Entry 7NA8 (electron microscopy, 2.70 A resolution); this record covers chains A and N of the 5 polymer chains in the assembly.

== Chain A ==
Molecule: Guanine nucleotide-binding protein G(i) subunit alpha-1
Organism: Homo sapiens
UniProtKB: P63096 (GNAI1_HUMAN); residue numbers follow UniProt; this construct covers 1-354
Sequence (354 residues; row label = number of the first residue in the row):
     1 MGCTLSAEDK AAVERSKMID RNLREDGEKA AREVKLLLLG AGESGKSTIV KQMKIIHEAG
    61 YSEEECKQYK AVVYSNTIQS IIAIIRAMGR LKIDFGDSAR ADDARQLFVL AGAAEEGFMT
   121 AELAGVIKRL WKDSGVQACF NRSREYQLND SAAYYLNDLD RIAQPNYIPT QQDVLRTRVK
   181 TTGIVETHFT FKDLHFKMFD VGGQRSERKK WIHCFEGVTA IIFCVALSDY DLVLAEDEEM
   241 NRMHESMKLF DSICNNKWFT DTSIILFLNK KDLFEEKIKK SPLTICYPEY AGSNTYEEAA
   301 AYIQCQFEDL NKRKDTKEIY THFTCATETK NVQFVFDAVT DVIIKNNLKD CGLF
Not modelled in the structure: 1-4, 56-181, 234-240
Sequence notes: conflict E328 (Asp in P63096)

== Chain N ==
Molecule: Antibody fragment
Organism: Mus musculus
Notes: antibody fragment or engineered binder
Sequence (246 residues; numbered 2 to 247; the number before each row is that of its first residue):
     2 VQLVESGGGL VQPGGSRKLS CSASGFAFSS FGMHWVRQAP EKGLEWVAYI SSGSGTIYYA
    62 DTVKGRFTIS RDDPKNTLFL QMTSLRSEDT AMYYCVRSIY YYGSSPFDFW GQGTTLTVSS
   122 GGGGSGGGGS GGGGSDIVMT QATSSVPVTP GESVSISCRS SKSLLHSNGN TYLYWFLQRP
   182 GQSPQLLIYR MSNLASGVPE RFSGSGSGTA FTLTISRLEA EDVGVYYCMQ HLEYPLTFGA
   242 GTKLEL
Not modelled in the structure: 122-135
Cystine bridges: C22-C96, C159-C229

== Chain A / chain N interface ==
Residue-residue contacts (23):
  L5(A) with H167(N)
  S6(A) with H167(N)
  A7(A) with H167(N); Y173(N), hydrophobic; L233(N)
  E8(A) with Y101(N); P107(N); Y173(N); Y175(N), hydrogen bond; R191(N), salt bridge; H232(N), salt bridge
  D9(A) with N169(N), hydrogen bond
  A11(A) with Y101(N), hydrophobic
  A12(A) with Y101(N)
  E14(A) with S52(N), hydrogen bond; S53(N); G56(N); T57(N), hydrogen bond
  R15(A) with I100(N); Y101(N); Y102(N)
  M18(A) with S53(N); G54(N)
Other interface residues (no listed pair), chain N (18 interface residues in all): S31, Y50

== Overview ==
Chain A and chain N form an interface of 10 and 18 residues respectively, with 4 hydrogen bonds and 2 salt
bridges. Polar pairs include E8(A)-R191(N), E8(A)-H232(N) and E8(A)-Y175(N).
Chain A is Guanine nucleotide-binding protein G(i) subunit alpha-1 (Homo sapiens) and chain N is Antibody
fragment (Mus musculus); the structure, Structures of human ghrelin receptor-Gi complexes with ghrelin and a
synthetic agonist, was determined by electron microscopy together with 7NA7 from the same study.
